7M7Q - chains A and P of the 3 polymer chains in the assembly; structure by X-ray diffraction, 2.27 A resolution.

# Chain A
Protein: DNA polymerase eta
Source organism: Homo sapiens
Notes: EC 2.7.7.7
UniProt: Q9Y253 (POLH_HUMAN); residues 1-432 here = UniProt positions 1-432
Sequence (435 residues; numbered -2 to 432; the number before each row is that of its first residue; numbers below 1 keep their minus sign (Gly-2 is residue -2)):
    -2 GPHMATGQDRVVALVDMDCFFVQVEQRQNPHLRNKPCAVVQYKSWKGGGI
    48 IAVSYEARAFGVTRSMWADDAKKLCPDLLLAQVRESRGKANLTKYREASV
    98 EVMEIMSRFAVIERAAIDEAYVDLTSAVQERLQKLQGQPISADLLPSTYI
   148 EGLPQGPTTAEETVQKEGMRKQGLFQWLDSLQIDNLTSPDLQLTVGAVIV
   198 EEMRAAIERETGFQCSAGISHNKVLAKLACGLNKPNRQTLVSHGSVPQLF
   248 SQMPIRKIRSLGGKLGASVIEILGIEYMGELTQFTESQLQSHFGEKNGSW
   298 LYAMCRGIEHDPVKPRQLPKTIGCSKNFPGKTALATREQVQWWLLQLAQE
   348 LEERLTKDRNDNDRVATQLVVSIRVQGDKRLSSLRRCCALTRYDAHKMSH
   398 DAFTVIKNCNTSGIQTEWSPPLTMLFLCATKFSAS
Unresolved in the structure: 155-160, 411-412
Differences from the reference sequence: expression tag (-2 to 0); engineered mutation Ala113 (Ser in Q9Y253)
Ion coordination: Mg2+ site 1: Asp13, Met14, Asp115 (together with DZ4); Mg2+ site 2: Asp13, Asp115, Glu116 (together with DZ4) (shared with DT9(P) of chain P)
Residues lining bound ligands:
  - DZ4 (2'-deoxy-5'-O-[(R)-hydroxy{[(R)-hydroxy(phosphonooxy)phosphoryl]amino}phosphoryl]adenosine), molecule 1: Asp13, Met14, Asp15, Cys16, Phe17, Phe18, Ile48, Ala49, Tyr52, Arg55, Arg61, Ile114, Asp115, Glu116, Lys231
  - DZ4, molecule 2: Arg256, Ser257, Leu262, Lys293, Asn294, Trp297
Swiss-Prot annotation at these positions:
  - binding site (Mg(2+)): Asp13, Met14, Asp115, Glu116
  - binding site (Mn(2+)): Asp13, Met14, Asp115, Glu116
  - binding site (a 2'-deoxyribonucleoside 5'-triphosphate): Arg61
  - natural variant: Val37 (deletion: In XPV), Leu75 (deletion: In XPV), Arg93 (R93P: In XPV), Arg111 (R111H: In XPV), Thr122 (T122P: In XPV), Gly153 (G153D: In a breast cancer sample), Thr191 (T191P: In XPV), Gly263 (G263V: In XPV), Val266 (V266D: In XPV), Gly295 (G295R: In XPV), Arg361 (R361S: In XPV)
  - mutagenesis: Tyr52 (Y52A/F: Reduces DNA polymerase activity; Y52E: Reduces DNA polymerase activity. Increases fidelity of replication and reduces translesion bypass), Arg61 (R61A: Reduces enzymatic activity by two-thirds), Ser62 (S62G: Increased DNA polymerase activity and translesion bypass compared to wild-type), Ala68 (A68S/V: Severe reduction in thymine dimer translesion bypass), Asn324 to Pro326 (Reduces binding to chromatin and to monoubiquitinated PCNA. Abolishes binding to monoubiquitinated PCNA; when associated with 705-E--H-713 Del)
From the paper describing this entry:
  - mutagenesis - S113A (20-fold): decreased catalytic activity
  - mutagenesis - S113A: unchanged catalytic activity on RNA-terminated primers
  - mutagenesis - S113A: unchanged catalytic activity on 2'F-dA

# Chain P
Molecule: 9-nt DNA strand
Sequence (9 nucleotides; row label = number of the first residue in the row):
     1 TAGCGTCAT
Ion coordination: Mg2+: DT9 (together with DZ4) (shared with Asp13(A), Asp115(A), Glu116(A) of chain A)

# Interface between chain A and chain P
Pairs across the interface (27):
  Ala113(A) - DT9(P)  sugar contact
  Asp115(A) - DT9(P)  phosphate contact
  Glu116(A) - DT9(P)  phosphate contact
  Lys224(A) - DT9(P)  phosphate contact
  Ile255(A) - DA8(P)  phosphate contact
  Arg256(A) - DA8(P)  phosphate contact
  Ser257(A) - DC7(P)  phosphate contact
  Ser257(A) - DA8(P)  hydrogen bond to the phosphate
  Leu258(A) - DA8(P)  hydrogen bond to the phosphate
  Gly259(A) - DA8(P)  hydrogen bond to the phosphate
  Gly260(A) - DC7(P)  phosphate contact
  Gly260(A) - DA8(P)  phosphate contact
  Lys261(A) - DT6(P)  salt bridge to the phosphate
  Lys261(A) - DC7(P)  hydrogen bond to the phosphate
  Leu262(A) - DC7(P)  hydrogen bond to the phosphate
  Gln365(A) - DT1(P)  hydrogen bond to the phosphate
  Gln365(A) - DA2(P)  phosphate contact
  Arg377(A) - DC4(P)  phosphate contact
  Arg377(A) - DG5(P)  salt bridge to the phosphate
  Leu378(A) - DC7(P)  base contact
  Leu381(A) - DC4(P)  phosphate contact
  Arg382(A) - DG3(P)  sugar contact
  Arg382(A) - DC4(P)  hydrogen bond to the phosphate
  Arg382(A) - DG5(P)  base contact
  Arg383(A) - DG3(P)  sugar contact
  Arg383(A) - DC4(P)  salt bridge to the phosphate
  Cys384(A) - DG3(P)  phosphate contact
Also at the interface, not in a pair above, chain A (23 interface residues in all): Asp13, Ser379, Ser380, Lys428

# Summary
The interface between chain A and chain P involves 23 residues on one side and 9 on the other, with 7 hydrogen
bonds and 3 salt bridges. Among the polar pairs are Ser257(A)-DA8(P), Leu258(A)-DA8(P) and Gly259(A)-DA8(P).
The paper reports that S113A of chain A reduces catalytic activity; S113A of chain A leaves catalytic activity
on RNA-terminated primers unchanged.
Here chain A is DNA polymerase eta (Homo sapiens) and chain P is a 9-nt DNA strand. Entry 7M7Q (Human DNA Pol
eta S113A with dT-ended primer and dAMPNPP) was determined by X-ray diffraction together with 7M7L, 7M7M,
7M7N, 7M7O, 7M7P, 7M7R and 19 further entries from the same study.
